2I7T - chain A; structure by X-ray diffraction, 2.10 A resolution.

[Chain A]
Molecule: Cleavage and polyadenylation specificity factor 73 kDa subunit
Source organism: Homo sapiens
Reference sequence: Q9UKF6 (CPSF3_HUMAN); numbering as in UniProt (aligned over 1-459)
Sequence (459 residues; each row starts with the number of its first residue):
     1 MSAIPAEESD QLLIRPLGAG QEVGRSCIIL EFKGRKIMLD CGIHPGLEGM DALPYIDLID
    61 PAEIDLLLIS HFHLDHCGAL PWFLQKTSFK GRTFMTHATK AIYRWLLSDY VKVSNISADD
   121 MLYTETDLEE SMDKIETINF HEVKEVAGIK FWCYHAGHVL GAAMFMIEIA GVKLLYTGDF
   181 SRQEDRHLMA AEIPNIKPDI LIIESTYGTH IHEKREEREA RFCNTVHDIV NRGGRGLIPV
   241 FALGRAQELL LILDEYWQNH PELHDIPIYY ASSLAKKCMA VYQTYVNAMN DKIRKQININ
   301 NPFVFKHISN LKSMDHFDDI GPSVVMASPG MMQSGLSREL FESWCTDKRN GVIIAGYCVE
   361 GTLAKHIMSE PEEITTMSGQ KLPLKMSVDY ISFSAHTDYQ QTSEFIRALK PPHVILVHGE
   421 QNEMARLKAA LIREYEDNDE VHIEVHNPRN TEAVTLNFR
Not modelled in the structure: 1-8, 113-121, 184-188, 272-304
UniProt features mapped onto this chain:
  - active site: His-396 (Proton donor)
  - binding site (Zn(2+)): His-71, His-73, Asp-75, His-76, His-158, Asp-179, His-418
  - modified residue: Ser-2 (N-acetylserine)
  - natural variant: Ile-354 (I354T: In NEDMHS; uncertain significance)
  - mutagenesis: His-73 (H73A: Inhibits histone 3'-end processing), Asp-75 to His-76 (Loss of histone 3'-end processing), Asp-75 (D75A: Inhibits histone 3'-end processing), His-76 (H76A: Inhibits histone 3'-end processing), Ser-334 (S334A: Does not inhibit histone 3'-end processing), His-396 (H396A: Inhibits histone 3'-end processing)
Ion coordination: Zn2+ site 1: His-71, His-73, His-158, Asp-179 (together with sulfate ion); Zn2+ site 2: Asp-75, His-76, Asp-179, His-418 (together with sulfate ion)
Reported in the primary citation:
  - Zn2+ coordination: His-71, His-73, Asp-75, His-76, His-158, Asp-179, His-418
  - catalytic residues: His-396 (proposed by the authors, not directly observed)
  - contacts within the chain: Glu-204/His-396
  - mutagenesis - D75K/H76A: abolished catalytic activity
  - binding site for sulfate ion: His-396

[Summary]
His-71, His-73, His-158 and Asp-179 coordinate Zn2+ site 1. Asp-75, His-76, Asp-179 and His-418 coordinate
Zn2+ site 2. From UniProt: active-site residue His-396, 7 Zn2+-binding residues and 5 mutagenesis sites. From
the paper: the catalytic residue His-396; D75K/H76A abolish catalytic activity.
Chain A is Cleavage and polyadenylation specificity factor 73 kDa subunit (Homo sapiens); the structure,
Structure of human CPSF-73, was determined by X-ray diffraction (same publication as 2I7V and 2I7X).
